PDB entry 6GFW | electron microscopy, 3.70 A resolution | chains D and E of the 9 polymer chains in the assembly

# Chain D
Protein: DNA-directed RNA polymerase subunit beta'
From: Escherichia coli K-12
Notes: EC 2.7.7.6
Reference sequence: P0A8T7 (RPOC_ECOLI); residues 1-1407 here = UniProt positions 1-1407
Sequence (1407 residues; numbered 1 to 1407; the number before each row is that of its first residue):
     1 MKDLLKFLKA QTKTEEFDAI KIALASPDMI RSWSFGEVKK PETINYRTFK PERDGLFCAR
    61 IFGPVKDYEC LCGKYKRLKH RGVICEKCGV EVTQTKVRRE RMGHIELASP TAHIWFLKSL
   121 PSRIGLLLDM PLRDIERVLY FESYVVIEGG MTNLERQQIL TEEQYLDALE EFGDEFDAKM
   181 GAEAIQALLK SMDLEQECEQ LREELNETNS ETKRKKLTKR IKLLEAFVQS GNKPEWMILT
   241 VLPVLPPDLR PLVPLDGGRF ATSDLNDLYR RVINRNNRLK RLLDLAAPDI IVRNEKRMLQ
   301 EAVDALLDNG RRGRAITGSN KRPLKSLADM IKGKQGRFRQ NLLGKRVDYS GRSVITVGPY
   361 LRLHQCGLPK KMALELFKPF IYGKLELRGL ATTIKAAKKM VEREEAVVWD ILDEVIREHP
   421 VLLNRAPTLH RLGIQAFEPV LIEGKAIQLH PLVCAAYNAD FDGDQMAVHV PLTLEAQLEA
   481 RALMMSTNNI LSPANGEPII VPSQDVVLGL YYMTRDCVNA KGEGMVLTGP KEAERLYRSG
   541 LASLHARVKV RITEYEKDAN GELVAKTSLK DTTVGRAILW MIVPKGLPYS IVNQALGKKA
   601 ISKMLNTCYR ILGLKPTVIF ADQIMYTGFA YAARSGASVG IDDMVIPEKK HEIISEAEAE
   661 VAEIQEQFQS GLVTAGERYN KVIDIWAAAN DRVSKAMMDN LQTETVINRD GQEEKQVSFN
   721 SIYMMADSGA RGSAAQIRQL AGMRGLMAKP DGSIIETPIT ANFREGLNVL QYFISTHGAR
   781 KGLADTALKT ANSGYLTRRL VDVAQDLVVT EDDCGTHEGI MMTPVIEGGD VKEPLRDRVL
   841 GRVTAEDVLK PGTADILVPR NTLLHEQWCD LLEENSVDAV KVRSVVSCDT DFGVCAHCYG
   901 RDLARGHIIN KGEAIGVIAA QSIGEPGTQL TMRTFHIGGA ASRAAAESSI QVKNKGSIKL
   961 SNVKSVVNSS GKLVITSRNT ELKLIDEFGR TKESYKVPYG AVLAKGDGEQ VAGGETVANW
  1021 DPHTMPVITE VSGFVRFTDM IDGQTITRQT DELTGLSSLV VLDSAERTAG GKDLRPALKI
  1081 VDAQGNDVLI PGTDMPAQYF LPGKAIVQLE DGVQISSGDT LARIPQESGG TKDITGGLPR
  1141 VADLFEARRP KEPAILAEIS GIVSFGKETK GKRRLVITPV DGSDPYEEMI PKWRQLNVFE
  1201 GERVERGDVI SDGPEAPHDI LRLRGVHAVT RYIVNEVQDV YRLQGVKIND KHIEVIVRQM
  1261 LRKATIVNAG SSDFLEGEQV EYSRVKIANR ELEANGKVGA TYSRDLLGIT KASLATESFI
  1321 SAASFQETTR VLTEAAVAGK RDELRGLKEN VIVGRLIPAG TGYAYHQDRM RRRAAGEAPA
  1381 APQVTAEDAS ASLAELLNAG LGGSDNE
Unresolved in the structure: 1-3, 1050-1056, 1068-1074, 1089-1096, 1127-1132, 1377-1407
From the paper describing this entry:
  - binding site for NifH promoter non-template DNA: Lys1170 to Leu1175
  - binding site for nifH promoter template DNA: Arg346

# Chain E
Protein: DNA-directed RNA polymerase subunit omega
From: Escherichia coli K-12
Notes: EC 2.7.7.6
Reference sequence: P0A800 (RPOZ_ECOLI); residue numbers follow UniProt; this construct covers 1-91
Sequence (91 residues; numbered 1 to 91; the number before each row is that of its first residue):
     1 MARVTVQDAV EKIGNRFDLV LVAARRARQM QVGGKDPLVP EENDKTTVIA LREIEEGLIN
    61 NQILDVRERQ EQQEQEAAEL QAVTAIAEGR R
Unresolved in the structure: 1, 76-91

# Interface between chain D and chain E
Pairs across the interface (32):
  Arg417(D) - Asp44(E)
  Glu418(D) - Ala2(E)
  Glu418(D) - Asp44(E)
  Glu418(D) - Lys45(E)
  Glu418(D) - Val48(E)
  His419(D) - Lys45(E)
  Leu474(D) - Arg28(E)
  Glu475(D) - Val20(E)
  Glu475(D) - Ala24(E)
  Gln477(D) - Thr47(E)
  Leu478(D) - Val20(E)
  Leu478(D) - Ala23(E)
  Leu478(D) - Ala24(E)
  Leu478(D) - Thr47(E)
  Leu478(D) - Leu51(E)  hydrophobic
  Glu479(D) - Val20(E)
  Arg481(D) - Thr47(E)
  Arg481(D) - Leu51(E)
  Ala482(D) - Arg16(E)
  Thr487(D) - Val4(E)
  Asn488(D) - Arg16(E)  hydrogen bond
  Leu614(D) - Gln7(E)
  Lys615(D) - Thr5(E)
  Arg905(D) - Arg16(E)
  Asn910(D) - Asn15(E)  hydrogen bond (side chain-backbone)
  Asn910(D) - Phe17(E)
  Lys911(D) - Phe17(E)
  Gly912(D) - Phe17(E)
  Gly1360(D) - Phe17(E)
  Thr1361(D) - Phe17(E)
  Thr1361(D) - Leu21(E)
  Ala1364(D) - Leu21(E)  hydrophobic
Also at the interface, not in a pair above, chain D (24 interface residues in all): His364, Val415, Leu483
Also at the interface, not in a pair above, chain E (22 interface residues in all): Val6, Leu19, Ala27, Gln31, Glu42

# Overview
24 residues of chain D face 22 of chain E across their interface; the contacts include 2 hydrogen bonds. Polar
contacts include Asn488(D)-Arg16(E) and Asn910(D)-Asn15(E). From the paper: a binding site for NifH promoter
non-template DNA at Lys1170(D); a binding site for nifH promoter template DNA at Arg346(D).
Here chain D is DNA-directed RNA polymerase subunit beta' and chain E is DNA-directed RNA polymerase subunit
omega, both from Escherichia coli K-12. Entry 6GFW (Cryo-EM structure of bacterial RNA polymerase-sigma54
holoenzyme initial transcribing complex) was determined by electron microscopy together with 6GH5 and 6GH6
from the same study.
